Entry 9CRA (electron microscopy, 2.34 A resolution); this record covers chains A and C of the 4 polymer chains in the assembly.

== Chain A ==
Protein: NAD kinase
From: Homo sapiens
Notes: EC 2.7.1.23; fragment: C-terminal residues 91-437
UniProt: O95544 (NADK_HUMAN); residue numbers follow UniProt; this construct covers 91-437
Amino-acid sequence (373 residues; numbered 67 to 447; 8 numbers in that range are skipped by the numbering (no residue carries them; nothing is unmodelled there); the number before each row is that of its first residue):
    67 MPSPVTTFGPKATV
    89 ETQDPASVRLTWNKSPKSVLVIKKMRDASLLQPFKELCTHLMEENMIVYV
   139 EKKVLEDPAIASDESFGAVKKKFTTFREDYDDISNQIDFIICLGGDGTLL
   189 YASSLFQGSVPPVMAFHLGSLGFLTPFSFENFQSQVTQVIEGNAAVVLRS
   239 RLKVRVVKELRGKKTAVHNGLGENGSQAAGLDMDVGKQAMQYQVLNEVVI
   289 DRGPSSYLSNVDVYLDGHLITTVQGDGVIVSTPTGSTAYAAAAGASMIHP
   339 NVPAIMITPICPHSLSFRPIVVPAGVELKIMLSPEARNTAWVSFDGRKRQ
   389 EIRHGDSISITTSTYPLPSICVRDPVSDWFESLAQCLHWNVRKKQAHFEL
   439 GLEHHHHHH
Unresolved in the structure: 67-72, 89-95, 247-276, 431-447
Differences from the reference sequence: initiating methionine (67); expression tag (68-80, 89-90, 438-447); conflict Val-96 (Gln in O95544), Thr-162 (Cys in O95544), Thr-402 (Cys in O95544)
Ligand contacts:
  - NAD (nicotinamide-adenine-dinucleotide), molecule 1: Asp-184, Gly-185, Leu-188, Gly-210, Phe-211, Leu-212, Asn-284, Glu-285, Thr-322, Thr-325, Ala-326, Tyr-327, Ala-330, Asp-383, Gly-384, Arg-385
  - NAD, molecule 2: Arg-290, Ser-294, Tyr-295, Leu-296, Gly-313, Asp-314, Cys-349, His-351
Reported in the primary citation:
  - binding site for NAD: Phe-211, Leu-212, Asn-284, Glu-285, Asp-314, Thr-325, Tyr-327
  - contacts within the chain: Asp-184/Phe-211 (backbone contact), Asp-184/Leu-212 (backbone contact)
  - catalytic residues: Asp-184 (proposed by the authors, not directly observed)
  - binding site for NAD: His-351 (proposed by the authors, not directly observed)
  - conformationally variable residues (order/disorder transition, side-chain flip): Phe-74 to Val-80, His-351
  - self-association interface (contacts with another copy of this molecule): Trp-427
  - mutagenesis - R430A: unchanged stability
  - mutagenesis - W427G, R430A: abolished catalytic activity
  - mutagenesis - F436A: decreased catalytic activity

== Chain C ==
Protein: NAD kinase
From: Homo sapiens
Notes: EC 2.7.1.23; fragment: C-terminal residues 91-437
UniProt: O95544 (NADK_HUMAN); numbering as in UniProt (aligned over 91-437)
Amino-acid sequence (373 residues; numbered 67 to 447; 8 numbers in that range are skipped by the numbering (no residue carries them; nothing is unmodelled there); the number before each row is that of its first residue):
    67 MPSPVTTFGPKA
    87 TVETQDPASVRLTWNKSPKSVLVIKKMRDASLLQPFKELCTHLMEENMIV
   137 YVEKKVLEDPAIASDESFGAVKKKFTTFREDYDDISNQIDFIICLGGDGT
   187 LLYASSLFQGSVPPVMAFHLGSLGFLTPFSFENFQSQVTQVIEGNAAVVL
   237 RSRLKVRVVKELRGKKTAVHNGLGENGSQAAGLDMDVGKQAMQYQVLNEV
   287 VIDRGPSSYLSNVDVYLDGHLITTVQGDGVIVSTPTGSTAYAAAAGASMI
   337 HPNVPAIMITPICPHSLSFRPIVVPAGVELKIMLSPEARNTAWVSFDGRK
   387 RQEIRHGDSISITTSTYPLPSICVRDPVSDWFESLAQCLHWNVRKKQAHF
   437 ELGLEHHHHHH
Unresolved in the structure: 67-73, 87-95, 248-276, 431-447
Differences from the reference sequence: initiating methionine (67); expression tag (68-78, 87-90, 438-447); conflict Val-96 (Gln in O95544), Thr-162 (Cys in O95544), Thr-402 (Cys in O95544)
Ligand contacts:
  - NAD (nicotinamide-adenine-dinucleotide), molecule 1: Asp-184, Gly-185, Leu-188, Leu-209, Gly-210, Phe-211, Leu-212, Asn-284, Glu-285, Thr-322, Thr-325, Ala-326, Tyr-327, Ala-330, Asp-383, Gly-384, Arg-385
  - NAD, molecule 2: Arg-290, Ser-294, Tyr-295, Leu-296, Gly-313, Asp-314, Cys-349, His-351
Reported in the primary citation:
  - binding site for NAD: Phe-211, Leu-212, Asn-284, Glu-285, Asp-314, Thr-325, Tyr-327
  - catalytic residues: Asp-184 (proposed by the authors, not directly observed)
  - binding site for NAD: His-351 (proposed by the authors, not directly observed)
  - mutagenesis - R430A: unchanged stability
  - mutagenesis - W427G, R430A: abolished catalytic activity
  - mutagenesis - F436A: decreased catalytic activity

== Interface between chain A and chain C ==
Residue-residue contacts - 16 pairs, chain A then chain C:
  Ser-294(A) with Arg-387(C)
  Asp-314(A) with Tyr-327(C), hydrogen bond
  Thr-325(A) with His-351(C)
  Tyr-327(A) with Arg-290(C); Asp-314(C), hydrogen bond
  Ala-330(A) with Cys-349(C); Pro-350(C)
  Ile-348(A) with Cys-349(C), hydrophobic
  Cys-349(A) with Ala-330(C); Ile-348(C), hydrophobic; Cys-349(C), hydrophobic
  Pro-350(A) with Ala-330(C)
  His-351(A) with Thr-325(C)
  Leu-353(A) with Leu-425(C)
  Arg-387(A) with Ser-294(C)
  Leu-425(A) with Leu-353(C)
Also at the interface, not in a pair above, chain A (17 interface residues in all): Arg-290, Pro-292, Ala-326, Ala-331, Trp-427
Also at the interface, not in a pair above, chain C (16 interface residues in all): Ala-331, Gly-384, Trp-427

== Overview ==
17 residues of chain A and 16 residues of chain C are in contact; the contacts include 2 hydrogen bonds. The
hydrogen-bonded pair is Asp-314(A)/Tyr-327(C). NAD is bound between chain A and chain C. The paper reports
catalytic residues Asp-184(A) and Asp-184(C); W427G and R430A of chain A abolish catalytic activity; 6
substitutions were tested in all.
Chain A and chain C are both NAD kinase (Homo sapiens); the structure, CryoEM Structure of the C-terminally
truncated form of human NAD Kinase bound to NAD, was determined by electron microscopy (same publication as
9CR3 and 9CR4).
